Entry 9BHV (electron microscopy, 3.02 A resolution); this record covers chain A.

# Chain A
Molecule: Nucleotide-binding protein
From: Streptomyces griseus subsp. griseus
UniProt: Q54255 (Q54255_STRGR); residues 1-470 here = UniProt positions 1-470
Chain sequence (470 residues; numbered 1 to 470; the number before each row is that of its first residue):
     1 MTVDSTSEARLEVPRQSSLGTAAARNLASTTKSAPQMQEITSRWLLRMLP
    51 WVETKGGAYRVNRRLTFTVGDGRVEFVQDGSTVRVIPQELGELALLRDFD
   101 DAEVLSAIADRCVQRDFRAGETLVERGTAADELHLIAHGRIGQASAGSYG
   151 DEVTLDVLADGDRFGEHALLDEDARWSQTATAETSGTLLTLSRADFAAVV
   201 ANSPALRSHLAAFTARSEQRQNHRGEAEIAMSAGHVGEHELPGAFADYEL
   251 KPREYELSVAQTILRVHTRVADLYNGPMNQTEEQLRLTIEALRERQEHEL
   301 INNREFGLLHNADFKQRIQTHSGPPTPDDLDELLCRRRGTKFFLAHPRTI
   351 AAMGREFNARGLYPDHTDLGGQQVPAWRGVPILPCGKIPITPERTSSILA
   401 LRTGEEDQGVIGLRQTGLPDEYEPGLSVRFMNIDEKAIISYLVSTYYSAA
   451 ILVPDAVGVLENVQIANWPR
Not modelled in the structure: 1-39, 147-152, 216-245
What the authors report for this chain:
  - specificity-determining residues: Trp176 (by similarity / conservation)

# In short
The paper reports the specificity determinant Trp176.
Chain A is Nucleotide-binding protein (Streptomyces griseus subsp. griseus); the structure, Streptomyces
griseus Family 2B encapsulin shell with 2-methylisoborneol synthase cargo, was determined by electron
microscopy together with 9BI0 and 9BHU from the same study.
